Entry 7CM5 (electron microscopy, 2.60 A resolution); this record covers chains F and G of the 8 polymer chains in the assembly.

# Chain F (and G)
Protein: NAD(+) hydrolase SARM1
Source organism: Homo sapiens
Notes: EC 3.2.2.6, 3.2.2.-; chain G of this document is another copy of the same molecule, construct and numbering; everything in this record applies to it too
Reference sequence: Q6SZW1 (SARM1_HUMAN); residue numbers follow UniProt; this construct covers 1-724
Sequence (733 residues; row label = number of the first residue in the row):
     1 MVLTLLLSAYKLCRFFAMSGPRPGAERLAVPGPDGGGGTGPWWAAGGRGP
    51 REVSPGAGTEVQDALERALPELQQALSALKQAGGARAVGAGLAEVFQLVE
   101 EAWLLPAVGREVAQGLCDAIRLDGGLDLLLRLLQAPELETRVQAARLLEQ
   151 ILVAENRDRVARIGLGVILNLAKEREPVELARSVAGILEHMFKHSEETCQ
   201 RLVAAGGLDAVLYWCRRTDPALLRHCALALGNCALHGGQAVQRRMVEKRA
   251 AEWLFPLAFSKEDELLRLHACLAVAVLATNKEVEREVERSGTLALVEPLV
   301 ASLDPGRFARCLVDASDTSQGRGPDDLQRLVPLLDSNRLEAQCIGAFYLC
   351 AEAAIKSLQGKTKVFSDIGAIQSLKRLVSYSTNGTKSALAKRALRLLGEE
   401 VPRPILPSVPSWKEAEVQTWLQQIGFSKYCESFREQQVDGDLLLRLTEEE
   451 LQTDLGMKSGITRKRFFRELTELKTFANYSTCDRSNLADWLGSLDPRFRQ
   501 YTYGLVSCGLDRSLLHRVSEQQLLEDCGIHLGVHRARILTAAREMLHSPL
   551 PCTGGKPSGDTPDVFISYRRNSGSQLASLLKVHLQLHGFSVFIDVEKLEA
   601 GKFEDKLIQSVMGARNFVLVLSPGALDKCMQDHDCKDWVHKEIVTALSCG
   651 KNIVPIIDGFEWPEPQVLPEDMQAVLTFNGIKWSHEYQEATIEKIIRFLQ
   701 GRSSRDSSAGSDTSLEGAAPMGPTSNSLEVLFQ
Unresolved in the structure: 1-60, 313-320, 549-560, 595-603, 701-733
Sequence notes: expression tag (725-733)
Curated features (UniProtKB/Swiss-Prot):
  - active site: Glu642
  - binding site (NAD(+)): Trp103, Arg110, Glu149 to Arg157, His190 to Lys193, Arg569, Arg570, Glu599
  - modified residue (Phosphoserine): Ser548, Ser558
  - mutagenesis: Lys11 (K11A: No effect on mitochondrial localization), Arg14 (R14A: Loss in ability to localize to mitochondria and reduction in apoptotic activity), Arg22 (R22A: No effect on mitochondrial localization), Arg27 (R27A: No effect on mitochondrial localization), Trp103 (W103A: In WQH to A mutant: Increased NAD(+)-binding to ARM repeats, leading to decreased NAD(+) hydrolase activity; when associated with A-150 and A-190), Arg110 (R110A: In RRK to A mutant: Slightly reduced NAD(+)-binding to ARM repeats; when associated with A-157 and A-193 ...), Gln150 (Q150A: In WQH to A mutant: Increased NAD(+)-binding to ARM repeats, leading to decreased NAD(+) hydrolase activity; when associated with A-103 and A-190), Arg157 (R157A: In RRK to A mutant: Slightly reduced NAD(+)-binding to ARM repeats; when associated with A-110 and A-193 ...), His190 (H190A: In WQH to A mutant: Increased NAD(+)-binding to ARM repeats, leading to decreased NAD(+) hydrolase activity; when associated with A-103 and A-150), Lys193 (K193A: In RRK to A mutant: Slightly reduced NAD(+)-binding to ARM repeats; when associated with A-110 and A-157 ...), Arg249 (R249A: No effect on octamer formation; does not affect NAD(+) hydrolase activity), Trp253 (W253A: Constitutively active mutant; strong ability to trigger axonal degeneration caused by disrupted interaction between the TIR domain and ARM repeats), 46 further mutagenesis entries in UniProt

# Chain F / chain G interface
Contacting residue pairs - 88 pairs, chain F then chain G:
  Thr382(F) - Glu197(G)
  Asn383(F) - Glu197(G)
  Gly384(F) - Glu197(G)  hydrogen bond (backbone-side chain)
  Ala388(F) - Arg162(G)
  Leu406(F) - Arg329(G)
  Pro407(F) - Glu196(G)
  Ser411(F) - Pro332(G)
  Lys413(F) - Val331(G)
  Lys413(F) - Asp335(G)  salt bridge
  Lys413(F) - Ile368(G)
  Ala415(F) - Asp367(G)
  Glu416(F) - Gln328(G)
  Gln436(F) - Ser459(G)  hydrogen bond
  Gln436(F) - Ile461(G)
  Gln436(F) - Thr462(G)
  Gln437(F) - Arg465(G)  hydrogen bond
  Val438(F) - Ile461(G)  hydrophobic
  Asp439(F) - Arg468(G)  salt bridge
  Asp441(F) - Arg468(G)  salt bridge
  Leu442(F) - Ile461(G)  hydrophobic
  Leu442(F) - Lys464(G)
  Leu442(F) - Arg468(G)
  Arg445(F) - Lys464(G)  hydrogen bond (backbone-side chain)
  Arg445(F) - Arg468(G)
  Glu450(F) - Gly460(G)
  Glu450(F) - Ile461(G)
  Glu450(F) - Lys464(G)  salt bridge
  Asp454(F) - Lys458(G)
  Asp454(F) - Ser459(G)
  Asp454(F) - Gly460(G)  hydrogen bond (side chain-backbone)
  Asp454(F) - Ile461(G)
  Leu455(F) - Ile461(G)  hydrophobic
  Asn478(F) - Gln239(G)  hydrogen bond
  Tyr479(F) - Gln239(G)
  Ser480(F) - Gln239(G)
  Ser480(F) - Thr279(G)
  Ser480(F) - Asn280(G)
  Ser480(F) - Lys281(G)  hydrogen bond (backbone-backbone)
  Thr481(F) - Lys281(G)
  Cys482(F) - Lys281(G)
  Asp483(F) - Lys281(G)
  Asp483(F) - Glu282(G)
  Arg484(F) - Lys281(G)  hydrogen bond (side chain-backbone)
  Arg484(F) - Glu282(G)
  Arg484(F) - Glu284(G)  salt bridge
  Arg484(F) - Arg285(G)
  Asn486(F) - Arg243(G)  hydrogen bond
  Asn486(F) - Glu282(G)
  Asp489(F) - Arg243(G)  salt bridge
  Val506(F) - Arg497(G)
  Ser507(F) - Arg497(G)
  Cys508(F) - Val533(G)
  Cys508(F) - His534(G)  hydrogen bond (backbone-side chain)
  Gly509(F) - Arg497(G)
  Gly509(F) - Arg537(G)  hydrogen bond (backbone-side chain)
  Leu510(F) - Val533(G)  hydrophobic
  Leu514(F) - Arg537(G)
  Arg517(F) - Thr540(G)  hydrogen bond
  Gln522(F) - Gly532(G)  hydrogen bond (side chain-backbone)
  Gln522(F) - Val533(G)
  Gln522(F) - Ala536(G)
  Asp526(F) - His530(G)
  Asp526(F) - Leu531(G)
  Asp526(F) - Gly532(G)  hydrogen bond (side chain-backbone)
  Asp526(F) - Val533(G)  hydrogen bond (side chain-backbone)
  Tyr568(F) - Phe259(G)
  Ser574(F) - Phe259(G)
  Gln575(F) - Arg216(G)
  Gln575(F) - Arg217(G)
  Gln575(F) - Thr218(G)
  Ser578(F) - Phe255(G)
  Ser578(F) - Pro256(G)
  Ser578(F) - Phe259(G)
  Leu579(F) - Arg216(G)
  Leu579(F) - Pro256(G)
  Lys581(F) - Phe255(G)
  Val582(F) - Glu252(G)
  Val582(F) - Phe255(G)  hydrophobic
  Val582(F) - Pro256(G)
  His583(F) - Arg216(G)
  His583(F) - Trp253(G)
  Gln585(F) - Ser290(G)
  Leu586(F) - Glu252(G)
  Leu586(F) - Trp253(G)  hydrophobic
  Ile593(F) - Phe255(G)  hydrophobic
  Asp594(F) - Phe259(G)
  His685(F) - Arg217(G)
  Gln688(F) - Arg216(G)
Also at the interface, not in a pair above, chain F (55 interface residues in all): Leu446, Ala477, Glu686
Also at the interface, not in a pair above, chain G (50 interface residues in all): Tyr213, Gly238, Arg249, Lys261, Leu295, Gly369

# In short
The interface between chain F and chain G involves 55 residues on one side and 50 on the other; the contacts
include 15 hydrogen bonds and 6 salt bridges. Among the polar pairs are Lys413(F)-Asp335(G),
Asp439(F)-Arg468(G) and Asp441(F)-Arg468(G).
Chain F and chain G are both NAD(+) hydrolase SARM1 (Homo sapiens); the structure, Full-length Sarm1 in a
self-inhibited state, was determined by electron microscopy together with 7CM6 and 7CM7 from the same study.
